PDB entry 5LQZ | electron microscopy, 7.00 A resolution (low resolution: residue-level contacts below are approximate; hydrogen-bond / salt-bridge calls are withheld) | chains V and W of the 30 polymer chains in the assembly

[Chain V]
Molecule: ATP synthase subunit b
Source organism: Ogataea angusta
Amino-acid sequence (204 residues; row label = number of the first residue in the row):
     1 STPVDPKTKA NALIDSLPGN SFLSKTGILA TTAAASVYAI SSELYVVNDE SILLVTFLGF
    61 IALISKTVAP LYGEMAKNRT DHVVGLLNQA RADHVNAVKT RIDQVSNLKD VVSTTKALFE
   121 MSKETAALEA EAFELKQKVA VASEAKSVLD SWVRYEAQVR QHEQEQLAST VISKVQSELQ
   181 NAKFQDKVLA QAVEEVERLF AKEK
Disordered / not traced: 1-48, 203-204

[Chain W]
Molecule: ATP synthase subunit d
Source organism: Ogataea angusta
Amino-acid sequence (155 residues; each row starts with the number of its first residue; note: 873 numbers in that range are skipped by the numbering (no residue carries them; nothing is unmodelled there); X marks 28 residues of unknown identity (built as UNK)):
     1 SSVAKSTANK LDWTKIVSKL GLSGQTAAAL TSFKKRNDEA KRILFELKQQ PSNVDFAFYK
    61 STLKNTAIVD KIQSDVSKFT PSKANLSKQL NLIESFEAKA LENAKETESV VLAELTDLEK
   121 TLENIES
  1001 XXXXXXXXXX XXXXXXXXXX XXXXXXXX
Disordered / not traced: 1-10

[Chain V / chain W interface]
Residue-residue contacts (21; chain V residue first):
  Gln104(V) - Thr107(W)
  Gln104(V) - Val111(W)
  Leu108(V) - Ala104(W)
  Leu108(V) - Thr107(W)
  Asp110(V) - Lys19(W)
  Val111(V) - Asn103(W)
  Thr115(V) - Phe96(W)
  Leu118(V) - Leu92(W)
  Phe119(V) - Leu92(W)
  Leu128(V) - Ala40(W)
  Glu129(V) - Lys83(W)
  Ala130(V) - Lys83(W)
  Ala130(V) - Ala84(W)
  Phe133(V) - Lys83(W)
  Lys138(V) - Pro51(W)
  Lys138(V) - Ser52(W)
  Ala142(V) - Ser52(W)
  Leu149(V) - Tyr59(W)
  Trp152(V) - Thr62(W)
  Trp152(V) - Leu63(W)
  Val153(V) - Thr62(W)
Other interface residues (no listed pair), chain V (22 interface residues in all): Val112, Ser122, Glu124, Glu134, Leu135, Val141
Other interface residues (no listed pair), chain W (23 interface residues in all): Lys48, Val54, Phe58, Lys64, Val76, Ser82, Ile93, Lys99

[Summary]
22 residues of chain V face 23 of chain W across their interface.
Here chain V is ATP synthase subunit b and chain W is ATP synthase subunit d, both from Ogataea angusta. Entry
5LQZ (Structure of F-ATPase from Pichia angusta, state1) was determined by electron microscopy together with
5LQX and 5LQY from the same study.
